Entry 8HT1 (X-ray diffraction, 2.40 A resolution); this record covers chains A and B of the 3 polymer chains in the assembly.

# Chain A
Molecule: Ig-like domain-containing protein
From: Myotis lucifugus
Notes: engineered mutation(s): 52M,53Q,54Q,55P,56W  DELETED
UniProt: G1PNR4 (G1PNR4_MYOLU); aligned to UniProt positions 22-296 over residues 6-280 (the alignment contains insertions or deletions, so no single offset holds)
Chain sequence (275 residues; row label = number of the first residue in the row):
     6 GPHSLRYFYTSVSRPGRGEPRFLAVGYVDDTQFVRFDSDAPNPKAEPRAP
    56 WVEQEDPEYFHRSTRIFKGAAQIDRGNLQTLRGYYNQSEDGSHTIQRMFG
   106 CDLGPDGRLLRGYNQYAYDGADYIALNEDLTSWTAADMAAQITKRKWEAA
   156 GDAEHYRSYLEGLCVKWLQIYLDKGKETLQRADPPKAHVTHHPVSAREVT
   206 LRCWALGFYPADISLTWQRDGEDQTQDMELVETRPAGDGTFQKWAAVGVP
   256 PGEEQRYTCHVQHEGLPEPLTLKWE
Disulfides: C106-C169, C208-C264

# Chain B
Molecule: Beta-2-microglobulin
From: Pteropus alecto
UniProt: L5K3Y9 (L5K3Y9_PTEAL); residues 4-95 here correspond to UniProt positions 187-278 (UniProt number = residue number + 183)
Chain sequence (98 residues; each row starts with the number of its first residue):
     1 EPRTPKIQVYSRHPAENGKPNYLNCYVYGFHPPQIEIDLLKNGQKMKTEQ
    51 SDLSFSKDWSFYLLVHTDFTPSTVDEYSCRVNHSSLAAPHMVKWDRNN
Sequence notes: expression tag (1-3, 96-98)
Disulfides: C25-C79

# Chain A / chain B interface
Pairs across the interface (55):
  F13(A) with S54(B); F55(B)
  Y14(A) with F55(B)
  T15(A) with F55(B); F61(B)
  V17(A) with P33(B), hydrophobic
  L28(A) with L53(B), hydrophobic
  V30(A) with D52(B); L53(B); S54(B)
  Y32(A) with S54(B); Y62(B), hydrogen bond
  Q37(A) with D52(B), hydrogen bond
  R40(A) with D52(B), salt bridge
  R53(A) with D52(B), salt bridge
  T99(A) with P33(B)
  Q101(A) with H31(B); F55(B); W59(B), hydrogen bond (side chain-backbone); F61(B)
  R102(A) with F55(B)
  Q120(A) with W59(B)
  Y121(A) with W59(B)
  A122(A) with W59(B), hydrophobic
  D124(A) with E1(B); H31(B)
  G125(A) with R3(B), hydrogen bond (backbone-side chain); H31(B), hydrogen bond (backbone-side chain); W59(B)
  D127(A) with W59(B), hydrogen bond
  H197(A) with N97(B)
  R207(A) with N97(B), hydrogen bond (side chain-backbone)
  W209(A) with N97(B); N98(B)
  V236(A) with Q8(B)
  E237(A) with K6(B); Q8(B), hydrogen bond (backbone-side chain); Y28(B), hydrogen bond
  T238(A) with Y26(B)
  R239(A) with Q8(B), hydrogen bond; Y10(B); Y26(B); N98(B), hydrogen bond (side chain-backbone)
  P240(A) with Y10(B), hydrogen bond (backbone-side chain); Y26(B); L64(B), hydrophobic
  A241(A) with R12(B), hydrogen bond (backbone-side chain); N24(B), hydrogen bond (backbone-side chain)
  G242(A) with R12(B), hydrogen bond (backbone-side chain); L64(B)
  D243(A) with R12(B)
  Q247(A) with Y10(B); S11(B); R12(B), hydrogen bond (side chain-backbone)
  W249(A) with N98(B), hydrogen bond (side chain-backbone)
Also at the interface, not in a pair above, chain A (33 interface residues in all): M103
Also at the interface, not in a pair above, chain B (23 interface residues in all): D58

# In short
The interface between chain A and chain B involves 33 residues on one side and 23 on the other, with 17
hydrogen bonds and 2 salt bridges. Polar pairs include R40(A)-D52(B), R53(A)-D52(B) and Y32(A)-Y62(B).
Here chain A is Ig-like domain-containing protein (Myotis lucifugus) and chain B is Beta-2-microglobulin
(Pteropus alecto). Entry 8HT1 (Crystal structure of a mutant mylu-B-67 for 2.4 angstrom, 52M 53Q 54Q 55P 56W
deleted) was determined by X-ray diffraction together with 8HSM, 8HSO, 8HSW and 8HT9 from the same study.
